Entry 5WTF (electron microscopy, 3.90 A resolution); this record covers chains B and C of the 3 polymer chains in the assembly.

Chain B:
Protein: VP0
From: Hepatitis A virus
Sequence (203 residues; numbered 19 to 221; the number before each row is that of its first residue):
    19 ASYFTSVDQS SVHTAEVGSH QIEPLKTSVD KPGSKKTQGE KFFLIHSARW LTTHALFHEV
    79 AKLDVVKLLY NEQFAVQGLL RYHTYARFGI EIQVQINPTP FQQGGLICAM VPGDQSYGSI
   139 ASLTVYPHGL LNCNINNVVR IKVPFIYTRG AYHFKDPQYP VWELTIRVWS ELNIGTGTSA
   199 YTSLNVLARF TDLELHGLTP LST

Chain C:
Protein: VP3
From: Hepatitis A virus
Sequence (246 residues; row label = number of the first residue in the row):
     1 MMRNETRVST TENVVNLSNY EDARAKMSFA LDQEDWKSDP SQGGGIKITH FTTWTSIPTL
    61 AAQFPFNASD SVGQQIKVIP VDPYFFQMTN TNPDQKCITA LASICQMFCF WRGDLVFDFQ
   121 VFPTKYHSGR LLFCFVPGNE LIDVTGITLK QATTAPCAVM DIAGVQSTLR FRVPWISDTP
   181 YRVNRYTKEA HQKGEYTAIG KLIVYCYNRL TSPSNVAHHV RVNVYLSAIN LECFAPLYHA
   241 MDVTTQ

How chain B and chain C interact:
Contacting residue pairs (57):
  Leu74(B) with Gln63(C)
  Phe75(B) with Leu60(C), hydrophobic
  Arg105(B) with Gln42(C), hydrogen bond
  Pro118(B) with Thr124(C)
  Phe119(B) with Thr124(C); Tyr126(C), hydrophobic; Asn215(C); Val216(C), hydrophobic
  Gln120(B) with Thr124(C)
  Gln121(B) with Phe122(C); Thr124(C); His127(C); Ala217(C); His219(C), hydrogen bond (side chain-backbone)
  Gly122(B) with Phe122(C)
  Tyr135(B) with Gln95(C)
  Ser137(B) with Cys97(C); Ile98(C), hydrogen bond (side chain-backbone)
  Ile138(B) with Asn90(C); Gln95(C); Cys97(C), hydrophobic
  Ala139(B) with Thr59(C); Leu60(C), hydrogen bond (backbone-backbone); Cys97(C), hydrophobic
  Ser140(B) with Ile98(C), hydrogen bond (side chain-backbone); Thr99(C); Ala100(C)
  Thr142(B) with Ile57(C); Pro58(C), hydrogen bond (side chain-backbone); Thr59(C)
  Val143(B) with Ile57(C), hydrophobic
  Leu148(B) with Tyr225(C)
  Asn150(B) with Val121(C); Phe122(C)
  Asn152(B) with Lys125(C); Gly164(C), hydrogen bond (side chain-backbone); Ser167(C)
  Ile153(B) with Val165(C)
  Phe163(B) with Gln42(C)
  Ile164(B) with Gln42(C); Gly43(C)
  Trp187(B) with Leu60(C), hydrophobic; Phe122(C); Asn223(C); Tyr225(C), hydrogen bond
  Ser188(B) with Gln63(C); Arg221(C)
  Glu189(B) with Gln63(C), hydrogen bond; Arg221(C), salt bridge
  Asn191(B) with His219(C); Arg221(C), hydrogen bond
  Ile192(B) with Ala217(C)
  Gly193(B) with Asn215(C); Val216(C); Ala217(C)
  Thr194(B) with Asn215(C)
  Thr196(B) with Asn215(C), hydrogen bond (side chain-backbone)
Other interface residues (no listed pair), chain B (33 interface residues in all): Gly123, Pro162, Arg167, Gly168
Other interface residues (no listed pair), chain C (35 interface residues in all): Gly44, Met88, Thr89, Gln120, Pro123, Ser214

Summary:
Chain B and chain C form an interface of 33 and 35 residues respectively; the contacts include 11 hydrogen
bonds and 1 salt bridge. Polar pairs include Glu189(B)-Arg221(C), Arg105(B)-Gln42(C) and Gln121(B)-His219(C).
Chain B is VP0 and chain C is VP3, both from Hepatitis A virus; the structure, Cryo-EM structure for Hepatitis
A virus empty particle, was determined by electron microscopy, deposited together with 5WTE, 5WTG and 5WTH.
